Entry 8F1I (electron microscopy, 3.00 A resolution); this record covers chains H and J of the 10 polymer chains in the assembly.

[Chain H]
Molecule: DNA-directed RNA polymerase subunit alpha
Source organism: Escherichia coli
Notes: EC 2.7.7.6
Reference sequence: P0A7Z4 (RPOA_ECOLI); residue numbers follow UniProt; this construct covers 1-329
Sequence (329 residues; row label = number of the first residue in the row):
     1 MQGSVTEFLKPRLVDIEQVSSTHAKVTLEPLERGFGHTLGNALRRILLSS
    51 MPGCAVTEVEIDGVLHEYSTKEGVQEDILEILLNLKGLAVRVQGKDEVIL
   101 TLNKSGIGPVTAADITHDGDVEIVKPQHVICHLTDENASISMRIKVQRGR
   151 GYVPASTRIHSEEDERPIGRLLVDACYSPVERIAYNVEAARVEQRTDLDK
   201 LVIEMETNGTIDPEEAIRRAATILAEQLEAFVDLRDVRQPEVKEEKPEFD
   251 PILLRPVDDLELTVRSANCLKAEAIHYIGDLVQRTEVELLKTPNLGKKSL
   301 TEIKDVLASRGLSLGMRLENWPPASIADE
Not modelled in the structure: 1-3, 159-169, 233-248, 326-329
Curated features (UniProtKB/Swiss-Prot):
  - region: Glu162 to Glu165 (Required for interaction with Crp at class II promoters)
  - modified residue: Arg265 (ADP-ribosylarginine), Lys297 (N6-acetyllysine), Lys298 (N6-acetyllysine)
  - mutagenesis: Arg45 (R45C: In rpoA112; temperature-sensitive, blocks RNA polymerase assembly), Glu162 to Glu165 (5-fold decrease in CRP-class II promoter-dependent transcription), Glu165 (E165K: 5-fold decrease in CRP-class II promoter-dependent transcription), Arg191 (R191C: In rpoA101; temperature-sensitive)

[Chain J]
Molecule: DNA-directed RNA polymerase subunit beta'
Source organism: Escherichia coli
Notes: EC 2.7.7.6
Reference sequence: P0A8T7 (RPOC_ECOLI); residues 1-1407 here = UniProt positions 1-1407
Sequence (1430 residues; numbered 1 to 1430; the number before each row is that of its first residue):
     1 MKDLLKFLKAQTKTEEFDAIKIALASPDMIRSWSFGEVKKPETINYRTFK
    51 PERDGLFCARIFGPVKDYECLCGKYKRLKHRGVICEKCGVEVTQTKVRRE
   101 RMGHIELASPTAHIWFLKSLPSRIGLLLDMPLRDIERVLYFESYVVIEGG
   151 MTNLERQQILTEEQYLDALEEFGDEFDAKMGAEAIQALLKSMDLEQECEQ
   201 LREELNETNSETKRKKLTKRIKLLEAFVQSGNKPEWMILTVLPVLPPDLR
   251 PLVPLDGGRFATSDLNDLYRRVINRNNRLKRLLDLAAPDIIVRNEKRMLQ
   301 EAVDALLDNGRRGRAITGSNKRPLKSLADMIKGKQGRFRQNLLGKRVDYS
   351 GRSVITVGPYLRLHQCGLPKKMALELFKPFIYGKLELRGLATTIKAAKKM
   401 VEREEAVVWDILDEVIREHPVLLNRAPTLHRLGIQAFEPVLIEGKAIQLH
   451 PLVCAAYNADFDGDQMAVHVPLTLEAQLEARALMMSTNNILSPANGEPII
   501 VPSQDVVLGLYYMTRDCVNAKGEGMVLTGPKEAERLYRSGLASLHARVKV
   551 RITEYEKDANGELVAKTSLKDTTVGRAILWMIVPKGLPYSIVNQALGKKA
   601 ISKMLNTCYRILGLKPTVIFADQIMYTGFAYAARSGASVGIDDMVIPEKK
   651 HEIISEAEAEVAEIQEQFQSGLVTAGERYNKVIDIWAAANDRVSKAMMDN
   701 LQTETVINRDGQEEKQVSFNSIYMMADSGARGSAAQIRQLAGMRGLMAKP
   751 DGSIIETPITANFREGLNVLQYFISTHGARKGLADTALKTANSGYLTRRL
   801 VDVAQDLVVTEDDCGTHEGIMMTPVIEGGDVKEPLRDRVLGRVTAEDVLK
   851 PGTADILVPRNTLLHEQWCDLLEENSVDAVKVRSVVSCDTDFGVCAHCYG
   901 RDLARGHIINKGEAIGVIAAQSIGEPGTQLTMRTFHIGGAASRAAAESSI
   951 QVKNKGSIKLSNVKSVVNSSGKLVITSRNTELKLIDEFGRTKESYKVPYG
  1001 AVLAKGDGEQVAGGETVANWDPHTMPVITEVSGFVRFTDMIDGQTITRQT
  1051 DELTGLSSLVVLDSAERTAGGKDLRPALKIVDAQGNDVLIPGTDMPAQYF
  1101 LPGKAIVQLEDGVQISSGDTLARIPQESGGTKDITGGLPRVADLFEARRP
  1151 KEPAILAEISGIVSFGKETKGKRRLVITPVDGSDPYEEMIPKWRQLNVFE
  1201 GERVERGDVISDGPEAPHDILRLRGVHAVTRYIVNEVQDVYRLQGVKIND
  1251 KHIEVIVRQMLRKATIVNAGSSDFLEGEQVEYSRVKIANRELEANGKVGA
  1301 TYSRDLLGITKASLATESFISAASFQETTRVLTEAAVAGKRDELRGLKEN
  1351 VIVGRLIPAGTGYAYHQDRMRRRAAGEAPAAPQVTAEDASASLAELLNAG
  1401 LGGSDNELELEVLFQGPSSGHHHHHHHHHH
Not modelled in the structure: 1-2, 935-947, 1127-1135, 1374-1430
Construct notes: expression tag (1408-1430)
Metal / ion sites: Zn2+ site 1: Cys70, Cys72, Cys85, Cys88; Mg2+: Asp460, Asp462, Asp464; Zn2+ site 2: Cys814, Cys888, Cys895, Cys898
Curated features (UniProtKB/Swiss-Prot):
  - binding site (Zn(2+)): Cys70, Cys72, Cys85, Cys88, Cys814, Cys888, Cys895, Cys898
  - binding site (Mg(2+)): Asp460, Asp462, Asp464
  - modified residue: Lys983 (N6-acetyllysine)
  - mutagenesis: Gln504 (Q504P: Resistant to antibiotics salinamide A and B), Asn690 (N690D: Resistant to antibiotics salinamide A and B), Met697 (M697V: Resistant to antibiotics salinamide A and B), Ala735 (A735T: Resistant to antibiotics salinamide A and B), Arg738 (R738C/H/P/S: Resistant to antibiotics salinamide A and B), Ala748 (A748E: Resistant to antibiotics salinamide A and B), Pro758 (P758S/T: Resistant to antibiotics salinamide A and B), Phe763 (F763C: Resistant to antibiotics salinamide A and B), Ser775 (S775A: Resistant to antibiotics salinamide A and B), Ala779 (A779T/V: Resistant to antibiotics salinamide A and B), Arg780 (R780C: Resistant to antibiotics salinamide A and B), Gly782 (G782A/C: Resistant to antibiotics salinamide A and B), 1 further mutagenesis entry in UniProt

[Chain H / chain J interface]
Residue-residue contacts (36):
  Arg44(H) with Arg538(J)
  Leu48(H) with Arg535(J); Arg538(J)
  Leu79(H) with Val526(J), hydrophobic
  Glu80(H) with Arg551(J), salt bridge; Leu569(J)
  Leu83(H) with Val526(J), hydrophobic; Leu527(J); Thr528(J); Arg551(J)
  Asn84(H) with Arg551(J)
  Lys86(H) with Val526(J), hydrogen bond (side chain-backbone); Glu532(J), salt bridge
  Tyr152(H) with Glu532(J), hydrogen bond; Leu536(J), hydrophobic; Leu541(J), hydrophobic
  Asp174(H) with Met525(J)
  Val180(H) with Arg535(J)
  Glu181(H) with Lys531(J); Arg535(J), hydrogen bond (backbone-side chain)
  Arg182(H) with Glu534(J), salt bridge; Met581(J)
  Thr196(H) with Glu443(J)
  Glu206(H) with Lys531(J), salt bridge
  Phe249(H) with Arg388(J); Gly389(J)
  Asp250(H) with Gly389(J), hydrogen bond (backbone-backbone); Leu390(J); Thr392(J)
  Gly311(H) with Thr393(J)
  Arg317(H) with Glu386(J); Leu387(J)
  Leu318(H) with Leu387(J); Gly389(J)
  Glu319(H) with Leu387(J), hydrogen bond (backbone-backbone); Arg388(J), salt bridge
Also at the interface, not in a pair above, chain H (28 interface residues in all): Ser49, Pro154, Cys176, Arg191, Ile252, Leu253, Leu312, Met316
Also at the interface, not in a pair above, chain J (25 interface residues in all): Asp410, Asp413, Ser539

[In short]
28 residues of chain H face 25 of chain J across their interface; the contacts include 5 hydrogen bonds and 5
salt bridges. Among the polar pairs are Glu80(H)-Arg551(J), Lys86(H)-Glu532(J) and Arg182(H)-Glu534(J).
Chain H is DNA-directed RNA polymerase subunit alpha and chain J is DNA-directed RNA polymerase subunit beta',
both from Escherichia coli; the structure, SigN RNA polymerase early-melted intermediate bound to mismatch
fragment dhsU36mm1 (-12T), was determined by electron microscopy, deposited together with 8F1J and 8F1K.
